9G75 - chains A and T of the 5 polymer chains in the assembly; structure by electron microscopy, 2.98 A resolution.

Chain A:
Protein: DNA polymerase subunit gamma-1
Organism: Mus musculus
Notes: EC 2.7.7.7
Reference sequence: Q75WC0 (Q75WC0_MOUSE); residues 26-1217 here = UniProt positions 26-1217
Amino-acid sequence (1199 residues; numbered 19 to 1217; the number before each row is that of its first residue):
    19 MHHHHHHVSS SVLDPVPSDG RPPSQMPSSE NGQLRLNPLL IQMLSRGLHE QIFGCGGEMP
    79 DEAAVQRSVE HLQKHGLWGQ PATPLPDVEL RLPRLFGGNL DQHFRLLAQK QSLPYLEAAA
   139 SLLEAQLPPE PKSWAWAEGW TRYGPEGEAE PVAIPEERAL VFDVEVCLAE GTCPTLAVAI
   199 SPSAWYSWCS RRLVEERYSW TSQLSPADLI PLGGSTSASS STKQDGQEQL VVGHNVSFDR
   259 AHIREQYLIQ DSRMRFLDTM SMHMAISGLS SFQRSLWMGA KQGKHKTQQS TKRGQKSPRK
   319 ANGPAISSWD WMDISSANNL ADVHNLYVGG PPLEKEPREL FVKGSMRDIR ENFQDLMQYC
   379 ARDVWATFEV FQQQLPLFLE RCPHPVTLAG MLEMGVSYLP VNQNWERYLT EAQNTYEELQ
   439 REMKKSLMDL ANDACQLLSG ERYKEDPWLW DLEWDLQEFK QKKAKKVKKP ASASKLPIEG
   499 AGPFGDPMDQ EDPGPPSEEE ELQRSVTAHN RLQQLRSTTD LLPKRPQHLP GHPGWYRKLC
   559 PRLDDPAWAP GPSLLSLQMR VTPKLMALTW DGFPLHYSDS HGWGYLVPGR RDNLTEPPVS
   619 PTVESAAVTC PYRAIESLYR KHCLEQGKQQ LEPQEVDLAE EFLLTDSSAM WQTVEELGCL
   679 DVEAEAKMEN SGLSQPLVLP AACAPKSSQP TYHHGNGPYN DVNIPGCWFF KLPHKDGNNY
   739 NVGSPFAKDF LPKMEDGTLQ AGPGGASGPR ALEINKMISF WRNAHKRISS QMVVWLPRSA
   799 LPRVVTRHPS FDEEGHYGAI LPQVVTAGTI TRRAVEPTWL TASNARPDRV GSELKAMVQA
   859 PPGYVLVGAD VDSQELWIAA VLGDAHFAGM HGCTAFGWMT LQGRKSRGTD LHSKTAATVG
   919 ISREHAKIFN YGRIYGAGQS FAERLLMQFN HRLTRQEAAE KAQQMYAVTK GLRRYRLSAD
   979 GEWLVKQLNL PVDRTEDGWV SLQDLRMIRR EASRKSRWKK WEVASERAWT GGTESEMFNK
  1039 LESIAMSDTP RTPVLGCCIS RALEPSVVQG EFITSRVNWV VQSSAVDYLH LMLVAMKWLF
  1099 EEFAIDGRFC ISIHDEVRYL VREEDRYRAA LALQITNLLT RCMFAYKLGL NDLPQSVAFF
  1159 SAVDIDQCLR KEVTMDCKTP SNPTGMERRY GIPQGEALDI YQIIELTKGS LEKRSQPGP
Not modelled in the structure: 19-51, 72-80, 150, 164-169, 232-245, 297-327, 481-507, 608-625, 641-708, 762-764, 902-1032, 1210-1217
Sequence notes: initiating methionine (19); expression tag (20-25)
From the paper describing this entry:
  - mutagenesis - A449T, W726S/E1121G, G826S, Y933C: decreased catalytic activity

Chain T:
Molecule: template strand (40-nt DNA)
Sequence (40 nucleotides; each row starts with the number of its first residue):
     1 TTTTTTTTTT ATCCGGGCTC CTCTAGACTC GACCGCATGC
Not modelled in the structure: 1-15, 35-40

Interface between chain A and chain T:
Residue-residue contacts (16; chain A residue first):
  Phe290(A) with DG17(T), phosphate contact; DC18(T), phosphate contact
  Arg292(A) with DC18(T), hydrogen bond to the phosphate; DT19(T), salt bridge to the phosphate
  Ser293(A) with DC18(T), phosphate contact
  Lys480(A) with DC33(T), salt bridge to the phosphate
  Lys542(A) with DA32(T), salt bridge to the phosphate; DC33(T), hydrogen bond to the phosphate
  Ser574(A) with DC23(T), hydrogen bond to the phosphate
  Gln576(A) with DC23(T), sugar contact
  Met577(A) with DC23(T), phosphate contact; DT24(T), phosphate contact
  Arg578(A) with DC23(T), phosphate contact; DT24(T), hydrogen bond to the phosphate; DA25(T), salt bridge to the phosphate
  Lys784(A) with DC21(T), salt bridge to the phosphate
Interface residues without a listed pair, chain A (14 interface residues in all): Pro541, Arg543, Val579, Asp597
Interface residues without a listed pair, chain T (10 interface residues in all): DT22

In short:
Chain A and chain T form an interface of 14 and 10 residues respectively, with 4 hydrogen bonds and 5 salt
bridges. Polar pairs include Arg292(A)-DC18(T), Lys542(A)-DC33(T) and Ser574(A)-DC23(T). The paper reports
that A449T, W726S/E1121G and G826S of chain A, among others, reduce catalytic activity.
Here chain A is DNA polymerase subunit gamma-1 (Mus musculus) and chain T is template strand (40-nt DNA).
Entry 9G75 (Mouse mitochondrial DNA polymerase gamma ternary complex in intermediate conformer) was determined
by electron microscopy together with 9G74, 9G77, 9IBX, 9IBZ, 9IC0, 9IC1 and 9IC3 from the same study.
